Entry 1V4X (X-ray diffraction, 1.60 A resolution); this record covers chains A and D of the 4 polymer chains in the assembly.

== Chain A ==
Protein: hemoglobin alpha chain
Source organism: Thunnus thynnus
Reference sequence: Q8AYM0 (Q8AYM0_THUTH); residues 1-143 here correspond to UniProt positions 2-144 (UniProt number = residue number + 1)
Sequence (144 residues; numbered 0 to 143; the number before each row is that of its first residue; numbering starts at 0):
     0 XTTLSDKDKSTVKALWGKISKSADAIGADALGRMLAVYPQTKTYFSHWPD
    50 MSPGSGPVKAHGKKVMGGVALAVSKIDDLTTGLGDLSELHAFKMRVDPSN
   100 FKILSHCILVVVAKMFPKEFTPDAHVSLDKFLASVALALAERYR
Modified positions: ACE (acetyl group) at position 0
Bound ions: heme Fe near H89 (its only coordinating residue here)
Small-molecule neighbours: heme (HEM): M33, T40, Y43, F44, H46, W47, H60, K63, V64, G67, V68, L85, L88, H89, M93, V95, N99, F100, L103, I107, V134, L138

== Chain D ==
Protein: hemoglobin beta chain
Source organism: Thunnus thynnus
Reference sequence: Q8AYM1 (Q8AYM1_THUTH); residues 601-746 here correspond to UniProt positions 2-147 (UniProt number = residue number - 599)
Sequence (146 residues; row label = number of the first residue in the row):
   601 VEWTQQERSIIAGIFANLNYEDIGPKALARCLIVYPWTQRYFGAYGDLST
   651 PDAIKGNAKIAAHGVKVLHGLDRAVKNMDNINEAYSELSVLHSDKLHVDP
   701 DNFRILGDCLTVVIAANLGDAFTVETQCAFQKFLAVVVFALGRKYH
Bound ions: heme Fe near H692 (its only coordinating residue here)
Small-molecule neighbours: heme (HEM): T638, Y641, F642, Y645, H663, K666, V667, G670, L671, R673, Y685, L688, L691, H692, L696, V698, N702, F703, L706, L741

== Interface between chain A and chain D ==
Pairs across the interface - 29 pairs, chain A then chain D:
  P38(A) with Y745(D); H746(D)
  Q39(A) with P700(D)
  K41(A) with H746(D), hydrogen bond (side chain-backbone)
  T42(A) with R640(D), hydrogen bond (backbone-side chain); H697(D); V698(D); D699(D); Y745(D)
  Y43(A) with R640(D); D699(D), hydrogen bond
  S45(A) with H697(D)
  M93(A) with R640(D), hydrogen bond (backbone-side chain)
  R94(A) with P636(D), hydrogen bond (side chain-backbone); W637(D); Q639(D), hydrogen bond
  D96(A) with W637(D), hydrogen bond; D699(D); D701(D); N702(D); I705(D)
  P97(A) with W637(D)
  S98(A) with D701(D), hydrogen bond
  N99(A) with D699(D), hydrogen bond
  Y142(A) with P636(D); W637(D), hydrophobic
  R143(A) with V634(D), hydrogen bond (side chain-backbone); Y635(D); P636(D)
Other interface residues (no listed pair), chain D (16 interface residues in all): Y641

== In short ==
14 residues of chain A face 16 of chain D across their interface; the contacts include 10 hydrogen bonds.
Polar pairs include K41(A)-H746(D), T42(A)-R640(D) and Y43(A)-D699(D). Ligands of chain A: heme. Ligands of
chain D: heme.
Here chain A is hemoglobin alpha chain and chain D is hemoglobin beta chain, both from Thunnus thynnus. Entry
1V4X (Crystal structure of bluefin tuna hemoglobin deoxy form at pH5.0) was determined by X-ray diffraction,
deposited together with 1V4U and 1V4W.
